PDB entry 5J2T | X-ray diffraction, 2.20 A resolution | chains C and D of the 6 polymer chains in the assembly

== Chain C ==
Protein: Tubulin alpha-1B chain
Organism: Bos taurus
Reference sequence: P81947 (TBA1B_BOVIN); numbering as in UniProt (aligned over 1-451)
Chain sequence (451 residues; numbered 1 to 451; the number before each row is that of its first residue):
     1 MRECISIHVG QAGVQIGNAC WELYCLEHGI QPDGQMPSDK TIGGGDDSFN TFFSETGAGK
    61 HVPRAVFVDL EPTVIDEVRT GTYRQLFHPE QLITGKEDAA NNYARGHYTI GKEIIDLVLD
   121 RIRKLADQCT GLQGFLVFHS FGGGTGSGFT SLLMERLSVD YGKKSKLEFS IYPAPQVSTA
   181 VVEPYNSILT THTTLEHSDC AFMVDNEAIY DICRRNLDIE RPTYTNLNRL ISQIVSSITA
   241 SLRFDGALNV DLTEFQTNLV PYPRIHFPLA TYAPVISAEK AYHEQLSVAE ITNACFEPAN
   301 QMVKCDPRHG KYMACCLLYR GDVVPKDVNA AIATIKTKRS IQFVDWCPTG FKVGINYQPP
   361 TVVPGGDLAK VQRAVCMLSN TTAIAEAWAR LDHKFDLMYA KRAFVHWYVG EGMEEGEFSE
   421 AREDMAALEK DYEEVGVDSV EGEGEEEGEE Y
Not modelled in the structure: 441-451
Residues lining bound ligands:
  - GTP (guanosine-5'-triphosphate): G10, Q11, A12, Q15, I16, D69, D98, A99, A100, N101, N102, S140, G142, G143, G144, T145, G146, I171, P173, V177, S178, T179, E183, N206, Y224, L227, N228, I231
  - vinblastine (VLB; (2alpha,2'beta,3beta,4alpha,5beta)-vincaleukoblastine): L248, P325, K326, V328, N329, I332, A333, K336, F351, V353, I355
Reported in the primary citation:
  - binding site for vinblastine: N329

== Chain D ==
Protein: Tubulin beta-2B chain
Organism: Bos taurus
Reference sequence: Q6B856 (TBB2B_BOVIN); the author numbering skips numbers that UniProt does not, so the offset changes along the chain: 1-42 = UniProt 1-42; 45-360 = UniProt 43-358; 369-455 = UniProt 359-445
Chain sequence (445 residues; numbered 1 to 455; 10 numbers in that range are skipped by the numbering (no residue carries them; nothing is unmodelled there); the number before each row is that of its first residue):
     1 MREIVHIQAG QCGNQIGAKF WEVISDEHGI DPTGSYHGDS DL
    45 QLERINVYYN EATGNKYVPR AILVDLEPGT MDSVRSGPFG QIFRPDNFVF GQSGAGNNWA
   105 KGHYTEGAEL VDSVLDVVRK ESESCDCLQG FQLTHSLGGG TGSGMGTLLI SKIREEYPDR
   165 IMNTFSVMPS PKVSDTVVEP YNATLSVHQL VENTDETYCI DNEALYDICF RTLKLTTPTY
   225 GDLNHLVSAT MSGVTTCLRF PGQLNADLRK LAVNMVPFPR LHFFMPGFAP LTSRGSQQYR
   285 ALTVPELTQQ MFDSKNMMAA CDPRHGRYLT VAAIFRGRMS MKEVDEQMLN VQNKNSSYFV
   345 EWIPNNVKTA VCDIPP
   369 RGLKMSATFI GNSTAIQELF KRISEQFTAM FRRKAFLHWY TGEGMDEMEF TEAESNMNDL
   429 VSEYQQYQDA TADEQGEFEE EEGEDEA
Not modelled in the structure: 277-283, 442-455
Residues lining bound ligands: GDP (guanosine-5'-diphosphate): G10, Q11, C12, Q15, I16, N101, S140, G142, G143, G144, T145, G146, S147, V171, P173, V177, S178, E183, N206, L209, Y224, L227, N228
UniProt features mapped onto this chain:
  - motif: M1 to I4 (MREI motif)
  - binding site (GTP): Q11, E71, S140, G144, T145, G146, N206, N228
  - binding site (Mg(2+)): E71
  - modified residue: S40 (Phosphoserine), T57 (Phosphothreonine), K60 (N6-acetyllysine), S174 (Phosphoserine), T287 (Phosphothreonine), T292 (Phosphothreonine), R320 (Omega-N-methylarginine), E448 (5-glutamyl polyglutamate)
  - cross-link (Glycyl lysine isopeptide (Lys-Gly)): K60 (interchain with G-Cter in ubiquitin), K326 (interchain with G-Cter in ubiquitin)
Reported in the primary citation:
  - binding site for vinblastine: V177, D179, P222, Y224
  - binding site for GDP: Y224

== Interface between chain C and chain D ==
Contacting residue pairs (49):
  Q11(C) - Q247(D)
  K96(C) - R2(D)
  K96(C) - D130(D)  salt bridge
  K96(C) - C131(D)
  E97(C) - C131(D)
  E97(C) - R164(D)  salt bridge
  D98(C) - K254(D)  salt bridge
  A100(C) - R253(D)
  A100(C) - K254(D)
  A100(C) - V257(D)
  N101(C) - K254(D)
  R105(C) - R253(D)
  P175(C) - N349(D)
  S178(C) - K352(D)  hydrogen bond
  T179(C) - Q247(D)
  T179(C) - N258(D)  hydrogen bond (backbone-side chain)
  A180(C) - N258(D)
  V181(C) - N258(D)  hydrogen bond (backbone-side chain)
  V181(C) - I347(D)  hydrophobic
  V181(C) - P348(D)
  V181(C) - N349(D)
  V181(C) - K352(D)
  E220(C) - K326(D)
  R221(C) - M325(D)
  R221(C) - D329(D)  salt bridge
  K394(C) - N349(D)  hydrogen bond
  L397(C) - E345(D)
  L397(C) - W346(D)
  L397(C) - P348(D)  hydrophobic
  M398(C) - W346(D)
  M398(C) - P348(D)
  K401(C) - F262(D)
  K401(C) - W346(D)
  K401(C) - T439(D)  hydrogen bond (side chain-backbone)
  R402(C) - F262(D)
  A403(C) - P261(D)
  A403(C) - F262(D)
  F404(C) - V257(D)
  F404(C) - N258(D)
  F404(C) - V260(D)
  F404(C) - P261(D)  hydrogen bond (backbone-backbone)
  F404(C) - I347(D)  hydrophobic
  H406(C) - V260(D)  hydrogen bond (side chain-backbone)
  H406(C) - P261(D)  hydrogen bond (side chain-backbone)
  H406(C) - F262(D)
  H406(C) - P263(D)
  W407(C) - A256(D)
  W407(C) - V257(D)
  W407(C) - V260(D)  hydrogen bond (side chain-backbone)
Also at the interface, not in a pair above, chain C (26 interface residues in all): V182, Y210, Y224
Also at the interface, not in a pair above, chain D (30 interface residues in all): L248, D251, T314, N350, A438, A440

== Summary ==
26 residues of chain C and 30 residues of chain D are in contact; the contacts include 9 hydrogen bonds and 4
salt bridges. Polar pairs include K96(C)-D130(D), E97(C)-R164(D) and D98(C)-K254(D). The paper reports a
binding site for vinblastine at N329(C) and V177(D) among others; a binding site for GDP at Y224(D).
Chain C is Tubulin alpha-1B chain and chain D is Tubulin beta-2B chain, both from Bos taurus; the structure,
Tubulin-vinblastine complex, was determined by X-ray diffraction (same publication as 5IYZ and 5J2U).
